Entry 8HJV (electron microscopy, 3.10 A resolution); this record covers chains P and Q of the 35 polymer chains in the assembly.

Chain P:
Protein: Alpha subunit of light-harvesting 1
Organism: Roseiflexus castenholzii DSM 13941
Reference sequence: Q83XD1 (Q83XD1_9CHLR); numbering as in UniProt (aligned over 1-42)
Amino-acid sequence (42 residues; each row starts with the number of its first residue):
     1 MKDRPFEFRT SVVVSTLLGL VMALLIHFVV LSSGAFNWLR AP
Unresolved in the structure: 1-3, 42
Small-molecule neighbours:
  - bacteriochlorophyll a (BCL), molecule 1: Phe6, Phe8, Ser11, Val12, Ser15
  - bacteriochlorophyll a (BCL), molecule 2: Ser11, Val14, Ile26
  - bacteriochlorophyll a (BCL), molecule 3: Val13, Thr16, Gly19, Leu20, Ala23, His27, Val30, Trp38
  - bacteriochlorophyll a (BCL), molecule 4: Gly19, Ala23, Ile26, His27, Val30, Phe36

Chain Q:
Protein: Beta subunit of light-harvesting 1
Organism: Roseiflexus castenholzii DSM 13941
Reference sequence: Q83XD2 (Q83XD2_9CHLR); numbering as in UniProt (aligned over 1-55)
Amino-acid sequence (55 residues; each row starts with the number of its first residue):
     1 MTDKPQNDLV PDQWKPLFNN AQWLVHDIVV KTIYGGLIIA VIAHVLCWAW TPWIR
Unresolved in the structure: 1-6
Small-molecule neighbours:
  - bacteriochlorophyll a (BCL), molecule 1: Trp14, Leu17, Phe18, Trp23, His26, Val29, Val30, Ile33, Tyr34
  - bacteriochlorophyll a (BCL), molecule 2: Ile28, Lys31, Thr32, Gly35, Ile39
  - bacteriochlorophyll a (BCL), molecule 3: Gly36, Ile39, Ala40, Ala43, His44, Cys47
  - bacteriochlorophyll a (BCL), molecule 4: Gly36, Leu37, Ala40, His44, Cys47, Trp53

Interface between chain P and chain Q:
Pairs across the interface (12; chain P residue first):
  Arg4(P) with Leu17(Q), hydrogen bond (side chain-backbone); Phe18(Q); Asn19(Q); Gln22(Q)
  Pro5(P) with Leu17(Q)
  Phe8(P) with Phe18(Q), hydrophobic; Gln22(Q); His26(Q)
  Phe36(P) with Cys47(Q); Trp50(Q); Thr51(Q)
  Asn37(P) with Trp50(Q)
Also at the interface, not in a pair above, chain P (7 interface residues in all): Val12, Trp38
Also at the interface, not in a pair above, chain Q (10 interface residues in all): Val29, Trp53

In short:
The interface between chain P and chain Q involves 7 residues on one side and 10 on the other, with 1 hydrogen
bond. The hydrogen-bonded pair is Arg4(P)-Leu17(Q). 3 bacteriochlorophyll a molecules are bound between chain
P and chain Q.
Chain P is Alpha subunit of light-harvesting 1 and chain Q is Beta subunit of light-harvesting 1, both from
Roseiflexus castenholzii DSM 13941; the structure, Cryo-EM structure of carotenoid-depleted RC-LH complex from
Roseiflexus castenholzii at 10,000 lux, was determined by electron microscopy, deposited together with 8HJU,
8J5O and 8J5P.
